PDB entry 6NBY | electron microscopy, 3.10 A resolution | chains K and M of the 18 polymer chains in the assembly

# Chain K
Name: NAD(P)H-quinone oxidoreductase subunit K
From: Thermosynechococcus elongatus BP-1
Notes: EC 1.6.5.-
UniProt: Q8DKZ4 (NDHK_THEEB); residue numbers follow UniProt; this construct covers 1-237
Sequence (237 residues; numbered 1 to 237; the number before each row is that of its first residue):
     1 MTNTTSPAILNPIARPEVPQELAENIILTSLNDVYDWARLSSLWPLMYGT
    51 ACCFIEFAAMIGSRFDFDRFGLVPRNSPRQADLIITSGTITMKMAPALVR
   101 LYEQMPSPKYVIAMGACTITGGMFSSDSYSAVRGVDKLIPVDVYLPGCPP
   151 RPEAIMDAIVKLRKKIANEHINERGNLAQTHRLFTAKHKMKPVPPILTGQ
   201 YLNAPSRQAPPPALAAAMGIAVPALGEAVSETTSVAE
Unresolved in the structure: 1-6, 219-237
Ligand contacts: 4Fe-4S cluster (SF4): A51, C52, C53, G88, T89, G115, A116, C117, M123, F124, G147, C148, P149
Curated features (UniProtKB/Swiss-Prot):
  - binding site ([4Fe-4S] cluster): C52, C53, C117, C148

# Chain M
Name: NAD(P)H-quinone oxidoreductase subunit M
From: Thermosynechococcus elongatus BP-1
Notes: EC 1.6.5.-
UniProt: Q8DLN5 (NDHM_THEEB); numbering as in UniProt (aligned over 1-111)
Sequence (111 residues; each row starts with the number of its first residue):
     1 MLLKSTTRHVHIYAGHVVDGEVHPDTETLTLNVDPDNELEWNEAALAKVE
    51 AKFRELVANAAGEDLTEYNLRRIGSDLEHFIRSLLMQGEIGYNLNSRVRN
   101 YSLGIPRVNHS

# How chain K and chain M interact
Contacting residue pairs (104):
  P7(K) - N109(M)
  A8(K) - N109(M)  hydrogen bond (backbone-backbone)
  I9(K) - R107(M)
  I9(K) - V108(M)  hydrophobic
  L10(K) - M86(M)
  L10(K) - I105(M)
  L10(K) - P106(M)
  L10(K) - R107(M)  hydrogen bond (backbone-backbone)
  L10(K) - N109(M)
  N11(K) - L85(M)  hydrogen bond (backbone-backbone)
  N11(K) - M86(M)
  N11(K) - L103(M)
  N11(K) - I105(M)  hydrogen bond (side chain-backbone)
  N11(K) - P106(M)
  N11(K) - R107(M)
  P12(K) - L85(M)
  P12(K) - G88(M)
  P12(K) - I90(M)
  P12(K) - G91(M)
  P12(K) - Y92(M)  hydrogen bond (backbone-backbone)
  I13(K) - Y92(M)  hydrophobic
  I13(K) - L94(M)  hydrophobic
  I13(K) - Y101(M)
  I13(K) - P106(M)  hydrophobic
  A14(K) - E40(M)
  A14(K) - Y92(M)  hydrogen bond (backbone-backbone)
  P16(K) - L94(M)  hydrophobic
  V18(K) - N95(M)
  M92(K) - R71(M)  hydrogen bond (backbone-side chain)
  A95(K) - R71(M)
  P96(K) - K4(M)  hydrogen bond (backbone-side chain)
  P96(K) - R71(M)
  V99(K) - T6(M)
  V99(K) - H11(M)
  R100(K) - K4(M)
  Y102(K) - R97(M)  hydrogen bond
  E103(K) - H11(M)  salt bridge
  D136(K) - R8(M)  hydrogen bond (backbone-side chain)
  D136(K) - S102(M)
  K137(K) - T7(M)
  K137(K) - R8(M)  hydrogen bond (backbone-backbone)
  L138(K) - T6(M)
  L138(K) - T7(M)
  L138(K) - R8(M)
  I139(K) - R8(M)
  P140(K) - R8(M)
  P140(K) - D36(M)
  P140(K) - V98(M)  hydrophobic
  V141(K) - V98(M)
  V141(K) - N100(M)  hydrogen bond (backbone-side chain)
  Y144(K) - N100(M)
  K165(K) - R97(M)
  K165(K) - V98(M)
  N176(K) - N95(M)  hydrogen bond (side chain-backbone)
  N176(K) - S96(M)
  N176(K) - R97(M)
  Q179(K) - P35(M)
  T180(K) - D34(M)
  T180(K) - P35(M)  hydrogen bond (backbone-backbone)
  T180(K) - N37(M)  hydrogen bond
  H181(K) - N32(M)
  R182(K) - L31(M)
  R182(K) - N32(M)
  R182(K) - V33(M)  hydrogen bond (side chain-backbone)
  R182(K) - D34(M)  hydrogen bond (side chain-backbone)
  R182(K) - N37(M)
  R182(K) - W41(M)
  R182(K) - L46(M)
  L183(K) - T30(M)
  L183(K) - L31(M)
  L183(K) - N32(M)
  F184(K) - L29(M)
  F184(K) - T30(M)  hydrogen bond (backbone-side chain)
  F184(K) - L31(M)  hydrogen bond (backbone-backbone)
  F184(K) - E50(M)
  T185(K) - T28(M)
  T185(K) - L29(M)
  T185(K) - R54(M)  hydrogen bond (backbone-side chain)
  A186(K) - T28(M)  hydrogen bond (backbone-side chain)
  A186(K) - L29(M)  hydrogen bond (backbone-backbone)
  A186(K) - F53(M)  hydrophobic
  A186(K) - R54(M)
  K187(K) - E27(M)  salt bridge
  K187(K) - T28(M)
  K187(K) - V57(M)
  H188(K) - T26(M)  hydrogen bond (side chain-backbone)
  H188(K) - E27(M)  hydrogen bond (backbone-backbone)
  H188(K) - T28(M)
  H188(K) - L29(M)
  H188(K) - V57(M)
  H188(K) - L65(M)
  K189(K) - A61(M)
  M190(K) - L29(M)  hydrophobic
  M190(K) - A60(M)
  M190(K) - E63(M)
  M190(K) - D64(M)
  M190(K) - L65(M)  hydrophobic
  M190(K) - I73(M)  hydrophobic
  K191(K) - G62(M)  hydrogen bond (side chain-backbone)
  K191(K) - E63(M)  hydrogen bond (side chain-backbone)
  K191(K) - D64(M)
  K191(K) - L65(M)  hydrogen bond (backbone-backbone)
  P192(K) - T26(M)
  V193(K) - D64(M)
Other interface residues (no listed pair), chain K (44 interface residues in all): K93, D142, L177
Other interface residues (no listed pair), chain M (59 interface residues in all): L2, Y13, L39, T66, L70, Q87, G104

# In short
44 residues of chain K and 59 residues of chain M are in contact, with 27 hydrogen bonds and 2 salt bridges.
Among the polar pairs are E103(K)-H11(M), K187(K)-E27(M) and N11(K)-I105(M). Ligands of chain K: 4Fe-4S
cluster.
Here chain K is NAD(P)H-quinone oxidoreductase subunit K and chain M is NAD(P)H-quinone oxidoreductase subunit
M, both from Thermosynechococcus elongatus BP-1. Entry 6NBY (T.elongatus NDH (composite model)) was determined
by electron microscopy together with 6NBQ and 6NBX from the same study.
